2RD5 - chains A and D of the 4 polymer chains in the assembly; structure by X-ray diffraction, 2.51 A resolution.

== Chain A ==
Protein: Acetylglutamate kinase-like protein
Organism: Arabidopsis thaliana
Notes: EC 2.7.2.8
UniProt: Q9SCL7 (Q9SCL7_ARATH); residues 1-297 here correspond to UniProt positions 51-347 (UniProt number = residue number + 50)
Sequence (298 residues; each row starts with the number of its first residue; numbering starts at 0):
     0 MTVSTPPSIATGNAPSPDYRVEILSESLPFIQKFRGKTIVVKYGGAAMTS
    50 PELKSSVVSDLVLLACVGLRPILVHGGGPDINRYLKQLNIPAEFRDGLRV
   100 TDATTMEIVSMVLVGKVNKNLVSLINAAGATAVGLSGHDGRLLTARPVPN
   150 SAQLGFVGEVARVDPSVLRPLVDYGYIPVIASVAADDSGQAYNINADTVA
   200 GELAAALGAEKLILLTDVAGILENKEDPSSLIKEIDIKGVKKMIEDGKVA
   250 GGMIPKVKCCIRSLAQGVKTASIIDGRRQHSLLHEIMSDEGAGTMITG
Unresolved in the structure: 0-16
Construct notes: initiating methionine (0)
UniProt features mapped onto this chain:
  - binding site (ATP): G44, A45, T215, D216, L221, K247 to K255
  - binding site (N-acetyl-L-glutamate): G76, R98, N192 to A195
  - binding site (L-arginine): K210, K232, E284 to S287, G292
  - modified residue: T1 (N-acetylthreonine)
Small-molecule neighbours:
  - ADP (adenosine-5'-diphosphate): K41, G44, L214, T215, D216, V217, G219, I220, L221, K224, K247, V248, A249, G250, G251, M252, K255
  - arginine (ARG): F33, K210, K232, E233, E284, I285, S287, D288, E289, G290, A291, G292, T293, M294
  - N-acetyl-L-glutamate (NLG): G75, G76, G77, I80, F93, G96, L97, R98, V108, L112, V156, S181, N192, I193, N194, A195

== Chain D ==
Protein: PII protein
Organism: Arabidopsis thaliana
UniProt: Q9ZST4 (Q9ZST4_ARATH); residues 1-134 here correspond to UniProt positions 63-196 (UniProt number = residue number + 62)
Sequence (135 residues; row label = number of the first residue in the row; numbering starts at 0):
     0 MQISSDYIPDSKFYKVEAIVRPWRIQQVSSALLKIGIRGVTVSDVRGFGA
    50 QGGSTERHGGSEFSEDKFVAKVKMEIVVKKDQVESVINTIIEGARTGEIG
   100 DGKIFVLPVSDVIRVRTGERGEKAEKMTGDMLSPS
Unresolved in the structure: 0-4, 131-134
Construct notes: initiating methionine (0)
UniProt features mapped onto this chain:
  - binding site (ATP): G46 to Q50, G99 to K102
  - binding site (Mg(2+)): G48
Metal / ion sites: Mg2+: G48 (together with ATP)
Small-molecule neighbours: ATP (adenosine-5'-triphosphate): I18, G38, V39, T40, R45, G46, F47, G48, A49, Q50, K70, E74, I75, V76, E97, I98, G99, D100, G101, K102, F104, R113, R115, M126

== Chain A / chain D interface ==
Contacting residue pairs (30; chain A residue first):
  R145(A) - E61(D)  salt bridge
  E158(A) - R56(D)  salt bridge
  E158(A) - E61(D)
  V159(A) - R56(D)  hydrogen bond (backbone-side chain)
  V159(A) - G59(D)
  V159(A) - E61(D)
  A160(A) - S60(D)
  A160(A) - E61(D)  hydrogen bond (backbone-backbone)
  R161(A) - S60(D)
  V162(A) - G59(D)
  V162(A) - S60(D)  hydrogen bond (backbone-side chain)
  E201(A) - R56(D)  salt bridge
  E201(A) - G59(D)
  A204(A) - G58(D)
  A204(A) - G59(D)
  A205(A) - G58(D)
  I236(A) - T95(D)
  K237(A) - E91(D)  salt bridge
  R261(A) - R56(D)
  A264(A) - R20(D)
  A264(A) - W22(D)  hydrogen bond (backbone-side chain)
  A264(A) - T95(D)
  A264(A) - E97(D)
  Q265(A) - W22(D)
  Q265(A) - R56(D)
  Q265(A) - H57(D)  hydrogen bond (side chain-backbone)
  Q265(A) - G58(D)  hydrogen bond (side chain-backbone)
  Q265(A) - G59(D)  hydrogen bond (side chain-backbone)
  G266(A) - W22(D)
  G297(A) - R23(D)
Other interface residues (no listed pair), chain A (18 interface residues in all): K240, I260
Other interface residues (no listed pair), chain D (13 interface residues in all): Q26

== Overview ==
18 residues of chain A and 13 residues of chain D are in contact; the contacts include 7 hydrogen bonds and 4
salt bridges. Among the polar pairs are R145(A)-E61(D), E158(A)-R56(D) and E201(A)-R56(D). Ligands of chain A:
arginine, ADP and N-acetyl-L-glutamate.
Here chain A is Acetylglutamate kinase-like protein and chain D is PII protein, both from Arabidopsis
thaliana. Entry 2RD5 (Structural basis for the regulation of N-acetylglutamate kinase by PII in Arabidopsis
thaliana) was determined by X-ray diffraction.
